PDB entry 4Y7X | X-ray diffraction, 2.60 A resolution | chains V and W of the 30 polymer chains in the assembly

[Chain V]
Molecule: Proteasome subunit beta type-2
Source organism: Saccharomyces cerevisiae (strain ATCC 204508 / S288c)
Notes: EC 3.4.25.1
UniProt: P25043 (PSB2_YEAST); residues 1-232 here correspond to UniProt positions 30-261 (UniProt number = residue number + 29)
Sequence (232 residues; row label = number of the first residue in the row):
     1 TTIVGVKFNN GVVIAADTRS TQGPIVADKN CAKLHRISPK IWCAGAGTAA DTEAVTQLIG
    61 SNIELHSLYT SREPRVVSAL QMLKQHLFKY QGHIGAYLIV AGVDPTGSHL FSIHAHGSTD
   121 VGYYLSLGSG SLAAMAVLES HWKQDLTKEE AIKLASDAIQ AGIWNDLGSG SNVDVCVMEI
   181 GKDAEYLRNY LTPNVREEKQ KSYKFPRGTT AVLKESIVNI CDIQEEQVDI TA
Disordered / not traced: 223-232
UniProt features mapped onto this chain:
  - active site: Thr1 (Nucleophile)
Bound ions: Mg2+: Ile163, Asp166, Ser169 (shared with 1 residue of chain L)

[Chain W]
Molecule: Proteasome subunit beta type-3
Source organism: Saccharomyces cerevisiae (strain ATCC 204508 / S288c)
Notes: EC 3.4.25.1
UniProt: P25451 (PSB3_YEAST); residues 0-204 here correspond to UniProt positions 1-205 (UniProt number = residue number + 1)
Sequence (205 residues; numbered 0 to 204; the number before each row is that of its first residue; numbering starts at 0):
     0 MSDPSSINGG IVVAMTGKDC VAIACDLRLG SQSLGVSNKF EKIFHYGHVF LGITGLATDV
    60 TTLNEMFRYK TNLYKLKEER AIEPETFTQL VSSSLYERRF GPYFVGPVVA GINSKSGKPF
   120 IAGFDLIGCI DEAKDFIVSG TASDQLFGMC ESLYEPNLEP EDLFETISQA LLNAADRDAL
   180 SGWGAVVYII KKDEVVKRYL KMRQD
Disordered / not traced: 0
UniProt features mapped onto this chain:
  - modified residue: Ser30 (Phosphoserine)
  - cross-link: Lys69 (Glycyl lysine isopeptide (Lys-Gly) (interchain with G-Cter in ubiquitin))
Bound ions: Mg2+: Asp204 (shared with 3 residues of chain K)

[How chain V and chain W interact]
Pairs across the interface - 51 pairs, chain V then chain W:
  Ile25(V) with Asp143(W); Phe146(W), hydrophobic
  Val26(V) with Phe146(W)
  Ala27(V) with Phe146(W)
  Asp28(V) with Asp130(W); Glu131(W)
  Lys29(V) with Glu150(W), salt bridge
  Ala49(V) with Cys128(W), hydrophobic
  Ala50(V) with Tyr95(W); Ile126(W), hydrophobic; Cys128(W), hydrophobic
  Asp51(V) with Tyr95(W), hydrogen bond; Arg98(W), salt bridge
  Ala54(V) with Tyr95(W)
  Tyr90(V) with Phe99(W), hydrophobic
  His93(V) with Arg98(W), hydrogen bond (backbone-side chain); Phe99(W)
  Arg196(V) with Glu150(W), salt bridge
  Lys199(V) with Glu150(W); Ser151(W); Tyr153(W), hydrogen bond (side chain-backbone)
  Ser202(V) with Glu154(W), hydrogen bond
  Tyr203(V) with Ser151(W); Leu152(W), hydrophobic
  Lys204(V) with Glu154(W)
  Phe205(V) with Gln168(W)
  Arg207(V) with Glu160(W); Asp161(W), salt bridge
  Gly208(V) with Glu164(W)
  Thr209(V) with Glu164(W)
  Thr210(V) with Glu164(W), hydrogen bond; Ser167(W); Gln168(W), hydrogen bond
  Ala211(V) with Leu199(W); Lys200(W), hydrogen bond (backbone-backbone)
  Val212(V) with Tyr198(W)
  Leu213(V) with Tyr198(W), hydrogen bond (backbone-backbone); Leu199(W); Lys200(W)
  Lys214(V) with Arg197(W); Tyr198(W), hydrogen bond (backbone-backbone)
  Glu215(V) with Lys196(W); Arg197(W), salt bridge
  Ser216(V) with Val195(W); Lys196(W), hydrogen bond (backbone-backbone)
  Ile217(V) with Val194(W)
  Val218(V) with Val194(W), hydrogen bond (backbone-backbone); Val195(W); Lys196(W)
  Ile220(V) with Val194(W), hydrophobic
  Asp222(V) with Lys74(W), salt bridge
Interface residues without a listed pair, chain V (35 interface residues in all): Gln22, Thr48, Ile94, Asn219
Interface residues without a listed pair, chain W (34 interface residues in all): His44, Gly46, Phe49, Asp124, Phe163, Leu171, Tyr187

[Summary]
Chain V and chain W form an interface of 35 and 34 residues respectively; the contacts include 11 hydrogen
bonds and 6 salt bridges. Among the polar pairs are Lys29(V)-Glu150(W), Asp51(V)-Arg98(W) and
Arg196(V)-Glu150(W). Curated annotation (UniProt) lists active-site residue Thr1(V) on chain V.
Chain V is Proteasome subunit beta type-2 and chain W is Proteasome subunit beta type-3, both from
Saccharomyces cerevisiae (strain ATCC 204508 / S288c); the structure, Yeast 20S proteasome in complex with
Ac-PAA-ep, was determined by X-ray diffraction (same publication as 4Y69, 4Y6A, 4Y6V, 4Y6Z, 4Y70, 4Y74 and 34
further entries).
